PDB entry 5LTT | X-ray diffraction, 2.70 A resolution | chains H and Z of the 28 polymer chains in the assembly

# Chain H
Protein: Proteasome subunit beta type-2
Organism: Saccharomyces cerevisiae S288c
Notes: EC 3.4.25.1
UniProtKB: P25043 (PSB2_YEAST); residues 1-232 here correspond to UniProt positions 30-261 (UniProt number = residue number + 29)
Chain sequence (232 residues; row label = number of the first residue in the row):
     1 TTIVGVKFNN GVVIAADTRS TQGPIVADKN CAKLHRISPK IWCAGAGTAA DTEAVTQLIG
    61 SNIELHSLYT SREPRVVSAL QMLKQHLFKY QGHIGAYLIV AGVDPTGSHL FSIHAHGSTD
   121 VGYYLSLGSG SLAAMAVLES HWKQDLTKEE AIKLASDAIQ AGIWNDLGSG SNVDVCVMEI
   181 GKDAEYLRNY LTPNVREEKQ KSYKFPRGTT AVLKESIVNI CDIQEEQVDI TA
Unresolved in the structure: 227-232
Curated features (UniProtKB/Swiss-Prot):
  - active site: Thr1 (Nucleophile)

# Chain Z
Protein: Proteasome subunit beta type-6
Organism: Saccharomyces cerevisiae S288c
Notes: EC 3.4.25.1
UniProtKB: P23724 (PSB6_YEAST); residues 1-222 here correspond to UniProt positions 20-241 (UniProt number = residue number + 19)
Chain sequence (222 residues; row label = number of the first residue in the row):
     1 QFNPYGDNGG TILGIAGEDF AVLAGDTRNI TDYSINSRYE PKVFDCGDNI VMSANGFAAD
    61 GDALVKRFKN SVKWYHFDHN DKKLSINSAA RNIQHLLYGK RFFPYYVHTI IAGLDEDGKG
   121 AVYSFDPVGS YEREQCRAGG AAASLIMPFL DNQVNFKNQY EPGTNGKVKK PLKYLSVEEV
   181 IKLVRDSFTS ATERHIQVGD GLEILIVTKD GVRKEFYELK RD
Bound ions: Mg2+: Thr192, His195, Val198
Ligand contacts: PR-924 (39V; N-[(3-methyl-1H-inden-2-yl)carbonyl]-D-alanyl-N-[(2S,4R)-5-hydroxy-4-methyl-3-oxo-1-phenylpentan-2-yl]-L-tryptophanamide): Ser124, Asp126, Ser130, Tyr131, Glu132, Glu134, Arg137

# Chain H / chain Z interface
Contacting residue pairs (58):
  Arg19(H) with Ile196(Z); Asp222(Z), salt bridge
  Pro24(H) with Arg194(Z); His195(Z); Ile196(Z), hydrogen bond (backbone-backbone)
  Ile25(H) with Arg194(Z); His195(Z)
  Val26(H) with Glu193(Z); Arg194(Z), hydrogen bond (backbone-side chain); Ile196(Z), hydrophobic
  Ala27(H) with Arg194(Z), hydrogen bond (backbone-side chain)
  Lys29(H) with Glu193(Z), salt bridge; Arg194(Z)
  Ile163(H) with Asp222(Z)
  Trp164(H) with Ile35(Z); Arg38(Z), hydrogen bond (backbone-side chain); Arg221(Z); Asp222(Z)
  Asn165(H) with Tyr33(Z); Arg38(Z)
  Asp166(H) with Tyr33(Z); Asp222(Z)
  Leu167(H) with Ile30(Z), hydrophobic; Asp32(Z); Tyr33(Z), hydrogen bond (backbone-backbone); Ile35(Z), hydrophobic; Ile196(Z)
  Gly168(H) with Tyr33(Z)
  Ser169(H) with Asp222(Z)
  Gly170(H) with Asp222(Z)
  Ser171(H) with Asp222(Z), hydrogen bond (backbone-side chain)
  Asn194(H) with Lys220(Z), hydrogen bond (backbone-side chain); Asp222(Z)
  Arg196(H) with Thr189(Z); Ser190(Z); Glu193(Z)
  Glu197(H) with Arg185(Z), salt bridge
  Lys199(H) with Asp186(Z)
  Gln200(H) with Lys182(Z); Arg185(Z), hydrogen bond; Asp186(Z), hydrogen bond (backbone-side chain)
  Lys201(H) with Glu179(Z); Asp186(Z), hydrogen bond (backbone-side chain)
  Tyr203(H) with Phe149(Z); Gln153(Z); Leu183(Z); Asp186(Z), hydrogen bond
  Phe205(H) with Asn152(Z); Gln153(Z); Gln159(Z)
  Pro206(H) with Pro162(Z), hydrophobic
  Arg207(H) with Pro162(Z)
  Gly208(H) with Pro162(Z)
  Thr209(H) with Asn158(Z); Gln159(Z); Tyr160(Z), hydrogen bond (backbone-backbone)
  Ala211(H) with Gly166(Z)
  Val212(H) with Asn165(Z)
Also at the interface, not in a pair above, chain H (34 interface residues in all): Thr21, Gly23, Asp28, Val195, Thr210
Also at the interface, not in a pair above, chain Z (33 interface residues in all): Arg28, Ser34, Leu145, Glu161, Glu218

# Summary
34 residues of chain H face 33 of chain Z across their interface; the contacts include 12 hydrogen bonds and 3
salt bridges. Polar contacts include Arg19(H)-Asp222(Z), Lys29(H)-Glu193(Z) and Glu197(H)-Arg185(Z). Ligands
of chain Z: PR-924. From UniProt: active-site residue Thr1(H) on chain H.
Chain H is Proteasome subunit beta type-2 and chain Z is Proteasome subunit beta type-6, both from
Saccharomyces cerevisiae S288c; the structure, Yeast 20S proteasome with human beta5i (1-138; R57T)in complex
with PR-924, was determined by X-ray diffraction together with 5L52, 5L54, 5L55, 5L5A, 5L5B, 5L5D and 30
further entries from the same study.
